PDB entry 2VFK | X-ray diffraction, 1.50 A resolution | chain A

Chain A:
Name: AKAP18 delta
Source organism: Homo sapiens
Sequence (205 residues; row label = number of the first residue in the row):
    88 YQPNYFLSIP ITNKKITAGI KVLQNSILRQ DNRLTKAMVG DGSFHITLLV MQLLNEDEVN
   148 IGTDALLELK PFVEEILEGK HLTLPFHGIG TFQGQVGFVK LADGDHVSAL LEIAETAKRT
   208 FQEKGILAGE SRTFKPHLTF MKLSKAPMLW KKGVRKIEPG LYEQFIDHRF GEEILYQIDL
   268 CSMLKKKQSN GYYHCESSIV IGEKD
Ligand contacts: adenosine monophosphate (AMP): His-132, Thr-134, Phe-179, Val-183, Arg-219, Thr-220, Lys-222, His-224, Thr-226, Lys-229
What the authors report for this chain:
  - binding site for adenosine monophosphate: His-132, Phe-179, Val-183, Arg-219, Thr-220, Lys-222, His-224, Lys-229
  - specificity-determining residues: Thr-220
  - conformationally variable residues (loop rearrangement, order/disorder transition): Phe-179, Arg-219, Thr-220, Lys-229

Overview:
Ligands of chain A: adenosine monophosphate. From the paper: a binding site for adenosine monophosphate at
His-132, Phe-179 and Val-183 among others; the specificity determinant Thr-220.
Chain A is AKAP18 delta (Homo sapiens); the structure, AKAP18 delta central domain - AMP, was determined by
X-ray diffraction (same publication as 2VFL and 2VFY).
